2GL0 - chains A and D of the 6 polymer chains in the assembly; structure by X-ray diffraction, 2.25 A resolution.

[Chain A (and D)]
Protein: conserved hypothetical protein
From: Pyrobaculum aerophilum
Notes: EC 2.7.1.20; chain D of this document is another copy of the same molecule, construct and numbering; everything in this record applies to it too
UniProt: Q8ZVF7 (Q8ZVF7_PYRAE); residues 4-167 here correspond to UniProt positions 1-164 (UniProt number = residue number - 3)
Sequence (167 residues; each row starts with the number of its first residue):
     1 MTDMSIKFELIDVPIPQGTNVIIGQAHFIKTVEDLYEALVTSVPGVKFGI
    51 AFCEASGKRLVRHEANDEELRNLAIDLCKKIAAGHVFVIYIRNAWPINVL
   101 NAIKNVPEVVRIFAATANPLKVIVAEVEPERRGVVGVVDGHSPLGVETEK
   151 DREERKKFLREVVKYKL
Disordered / not traced: 1-4
Differences from the reference sequence: cloning artifact (1-3)
Residues lining bound ligands:
  - adenosine (ADN), molecule 1: Asn-20, Trp-95, Pro-96, Ile-97, Ala-115, Thr-116, Ala-117, Asn-118, Val-163, Tyr-165
  - adenosine (ADN), molecule 2: His-27, Phe-28, Ser-56, His-85

[How chain A and chain D interact]
Residue-residue contacts - 6 pairs, chain A then chain D:
  Lys-156(A) with Leu-167(D)
  Arg-160(A) with Leu-167(D), hydrogen bond (side chain-backbone)
  Leu-167(A) with Arg-152(D); Lys-156(D); Arg-160(D), hydrogen bond (backbone-side chain); Leu-167(D)
Interface residues without a listed pair, chain A (5 interface residues in all): Arg-152, Arg-155

[Summary]
5 residues of chain A and 4 residues of chain D are in contact, with 2 hydrogen bonds. The hydrogen-bonded
pair is Arg-160(A)/Leu-167(D). Ligands of chain A: adenosine.
Chain A and chain D are both conserved hypothetical protein (Pyrobaculum aerophilum); the structure, Structure
of PAE2307 in complex with adenosine, was determined by X-ray diffraction (same publication as 1WVQ).
